PDB entry 9KMH | electron microscopy, 3.50 A resolution | chains ay and ax of the 107 polymer chains in the assembly

Chain ay:
Molecule: Decoration protein
Source organism: Escherichia phage FCWL1
Reference sequence: A0AAX4MUC4 (A0AAX4MUC4_9CAUD); residues 1-158 here = UniProt positions 1-158
Amino-acid sequence (158 residues; numbered 1 to 158; the number before each row is that of its first residue):
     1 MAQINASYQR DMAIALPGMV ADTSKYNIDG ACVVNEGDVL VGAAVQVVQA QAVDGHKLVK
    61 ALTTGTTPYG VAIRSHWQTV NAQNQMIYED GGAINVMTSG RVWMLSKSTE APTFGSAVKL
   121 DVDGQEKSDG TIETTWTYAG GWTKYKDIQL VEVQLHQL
Unresolved in the structure: 1-2

Chain ax:
Molecule: Decoration protein gp29
Source organism: Escherichia phage FCWL1
Reference sequence: A0AAX4MTZ1 (A0AAX4MTZ1_9CAUD); numbering as in UniProt (aligned over 1-255)
Amino-acid sequence (255 residues; numbered 1 to 255; the number before each row is that of its first residue):
     1 MAYENLFLRP ACPGNISDTS TYNIDGACVA QGDIGFGSAV QVVGIVDGVK VVAALPDGGT
    61 PYGIAFRSQY EHLSGKILDG EVCNVVSHGR VWTLTSLGEA PSLFSKLQFG SGGVVTGGSG
   121 SAGWTFAGGF VKHEDGYIIE VQVKQNAFIA PPPPPPVVLV ESATIATDKE SPQPNNVTIQ
   181 CVANALPDNA TDKTGKWSID ATNIATVDPD SGLVTPVGGE VVGDFNITWT ANDASKTTAT
   241 IAYRVEAVPT PEVDA
Unresolved in the structure: 1-2, 153-255

How chain ay and chain ax interact:
Pairs across the interface - 24 pairs, chain ay then chain ax:
  Asn27(ay) with Ser20(ax)
  Ile28(ay) with Tyr3(ax); Glu4(ax); Asn5(ax), hydrogen bond (backbone-backbone)
  Val47(ay) with Leu103(ax), hydrophobic; Phe104(ax), hydrophobic
  Ala50(ay) with Leu103(ax), hydrophobic
  Gln51(ay) with Gly128(ax)
  Ala52(ay) with Gly128(ax); Gly129(ax); Phe130(ax), hydrogen bond (backbone-backbone); Val131(ax)
  Val53(ay) with Trp92(ax); Val131(ax), hydrophobic
  Asp54(ay) with Phe7(ax); Arg9(ax), salt bridge; Glu140(ax)
  Lys57(ay) with Phe104(ax); Ala127(ax)
  Tyr69(ay) with Phe104(ax), hydrophobic
  Asn95(ay) with Tyr3(ax)
  Leu158(ay) with Phe104(ax), hydrophobic; Thr125(ax); Lys144(ax)
Also at the interface, not in a pair above, chain ay (15 interface residues in all): Asp29, Gly55, Gln157
Also at the interface, not in a pair above, chain ax (20 interface residues in all): Thr21, Arg90, Gln142

Summary:
The interface between chain ay and chain ax involves 15 residues on one side and 20 on the other, with 2
hydrogen bonds and 1 salt bridge. Among the polar pairs are Asp54(ay)-Arg9(ax), Ile28(ay)-Asn5(ax) and
Ala52(ay)-Phe130(ax).
Here chain ay is Decoration protein and chain ax is Decoration protein gp29, both from Escherichia phage
FCWL1. Entry 9KMH (The Composite Cryo-EM Structure of the Portal Vertex of Bacteriophage FCWL1) was determined
by electron microscopy, deposited together with 9JLF and 9KMG.
